PDB entry 4X4L | X-ray diffraction, 1.85 A resolution | chain A

== Chain A ==
Molecule: Retinal dehydrogenase 1
From: Homo sapiens
Notes: EC 1.2.1.36
UniProt: P00352 (AL1A1_HUMAN); numbering as in UniProt (aligned over 1-501)
Amino-acid sequence (501 residues; numbered 1 to 501; the number before each row is that of its first residue):
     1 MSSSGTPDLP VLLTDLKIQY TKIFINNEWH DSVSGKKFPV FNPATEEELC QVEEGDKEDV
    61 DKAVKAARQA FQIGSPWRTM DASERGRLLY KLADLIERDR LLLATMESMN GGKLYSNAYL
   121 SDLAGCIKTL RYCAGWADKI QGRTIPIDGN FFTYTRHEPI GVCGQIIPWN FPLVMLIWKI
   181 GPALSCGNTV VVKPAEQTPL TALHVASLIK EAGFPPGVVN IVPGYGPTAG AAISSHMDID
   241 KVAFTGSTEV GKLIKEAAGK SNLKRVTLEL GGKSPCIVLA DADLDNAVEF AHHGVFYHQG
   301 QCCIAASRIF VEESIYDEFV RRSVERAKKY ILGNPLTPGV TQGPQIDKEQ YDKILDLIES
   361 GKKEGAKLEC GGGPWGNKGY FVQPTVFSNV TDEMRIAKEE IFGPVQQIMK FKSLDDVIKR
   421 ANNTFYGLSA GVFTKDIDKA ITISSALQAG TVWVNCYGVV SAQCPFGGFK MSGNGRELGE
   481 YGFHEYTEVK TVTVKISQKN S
Not modelled in the structure: 1-8
Sequence notes: engineered mutation Ser121 (Asn in P00352)
Residues lining bound ligands:
  - 3XG (ethyl ({4-oxo-3-[3-(pyrrolidin-1-yl)propyl]-3,4-dihydro[1]benzothieno[3,2-d]pyrimidin-2-yl}sulfanyl)acetate): Ser121, Asp122, Gly125, Thr129, Phe171, Val174, Met175, Trp178, Tyr297, Cys302, Cys303, Ile304, Tyr457, Gly458, Val459, Val460, Ser461, Ala462, Phe466
  - NADH (NAI; 1,4-dihydronicotinamide adenine dinucleotide): Ile166, Ile167, Pro168, Trp169, Asn170, Lys193, Pro194, Ala195, Glu196, Gln197, Tyr225, Gly226, Pro227, Gly230, Ala231, Phe244, Thr245, Gly246, Ser247, Val250, Leu253, Ile254, Glu269, Leu270, Gly271, Cys303, Glu349, Gln350, Lys353, Glu400, Phe402
Swiss-Prot annotation at these positions:
  - active site: Glu269 (Proton acceptor), Cys303 (Nucleophile)
  - binding site (NAD(+)): Ile167 to Asn170, Lys193 to Glu196, Gly226, Pro227, Gly246, Ser247, Glu269 to Gly271, Glu349 to Lys353, Glu400 to Phe402
  - site: Asn170 (Transition state stabilizer)
  - modified residue: Ser2 (N-acetylserine), Lys91 (N6-acetyllysine), Lys128 (N6-acetyllysine), Lys252 (N6-acetyllysine), Thr337 (Phosphothreonine), Lys353 (N6-acetyllysine), Lys367 (N6-acetyllysine), Lys410 (N6-acetyllysine), Ser413 (Phosphoserine), Lys419 (N6-acetyllysine), Lys435 (N6-acetyllysine), Lys495 (N6-acetyllysine)
What the authors report for this chain:
  - binding site for 3XG: Phe171, Cys302, Val460, Phe466
  - conformationally variable residues (side-chain flip): Trp178, Glu269
  - specificity-determining residues: Gly458
  - mutagenesis - G458N: abolished binding to 3XG
  - mutagenesis - G458N: unchanged catalytic activity on acetaldehyde
  - mutagenesis - G458N (0.52 +/- 0.10 uM): unchanged binding to DEAB

== Summary ==
Ligands of chain A: compound 3XG and NADH. From UniProt: active-site residues Glu269 and Cys303 and 23
NAD+-binding residues. The paper reports a binding site for 3XG at Phe171, Cys302 and Val460 among others;
G458N abolishes binding to 3XG.
Chain A is Retinal dehydrogenase 1 (Homo sapiens); the structure, Structure of human ALDH1A1 with inhibitor
CM037, was determined by X-ray diffraction, deposited together with 4WP7 and 4WPN.
